PDB entry 1K9Y | X-ray diffraction, 1.90 A resolution | chain A

Chain A:
Molecule: Halotolerance protein HAL2
From: Saccharomyces cerevisiae
Notes: EC 3.1.3.7
Reference sequence: P32179 (HAL2_YEAST); residue numbers follow UniProt; this construct covers 1-357
Sequence (357 residues; numbered 1 to 357; the number before each row is that of its first residue):
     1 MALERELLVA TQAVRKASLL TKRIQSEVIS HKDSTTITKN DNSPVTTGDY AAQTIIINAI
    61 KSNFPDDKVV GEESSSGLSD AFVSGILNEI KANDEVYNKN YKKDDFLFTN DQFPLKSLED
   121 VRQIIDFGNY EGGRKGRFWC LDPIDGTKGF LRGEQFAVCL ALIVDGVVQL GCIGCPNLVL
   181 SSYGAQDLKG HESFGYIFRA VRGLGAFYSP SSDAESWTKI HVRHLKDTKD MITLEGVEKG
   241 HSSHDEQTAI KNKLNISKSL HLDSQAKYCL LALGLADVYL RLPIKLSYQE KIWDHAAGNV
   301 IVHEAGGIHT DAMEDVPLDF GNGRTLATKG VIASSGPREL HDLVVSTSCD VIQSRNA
Disordered / not traced: 1, 356-357
Covalently attached groups: beta-mercaptoethanol (BME) linked to Cys-349
Metal / ion sites: Mg2+ site 1: Glu-72, Asp-142, Ile-144 (together with phosphate ion); Mg2+ site 2: Glu-72 (together with phosphate ion); Mg2+ site 3: Asp-142, Asp-145, Asp-294 (together with adenosine monophosphate, phosphate ion)
Small-molecule neighbours: adenosine monophosphate (AMP): Asp-142, Asp-145, Gly-146, Gly-236, Gly-240, His-241, Asp-263, Ser-264, Lys-267, Arg-281, Tyr-288, Glu-290, Asp-294
Curated features (UniProtKB/Swiss-Prot):
  - active site (Proton acceptor): Asp-49, Thr-147
  - binding site (Mg(2+)): Glu-72, Asp-142, Ile-144, Asp-145, Asp-294
  - binding site (adenosine 3',5'-bisphosphate): Thr-147, His-241, Ser-264, Lys-267, Arg-281, Asp-294
  - binding site (AMP): His-241, Ser-264, Lys-267, Arg-281, Asp-294
  - natural variant: Asn-40 (N40S: In strain: Montrache), Lys-61 (K61M: In strain: Montrache), Asn-63 (N63S: In strain: Montrache), Ile-308 (I308V: In strain: Montrache)
  - mutagenesis: Val-70 (V70A: Increases levels of lithium and sodium resistance while maintaining a relatively high specific activity. Increases affinity for PAP), Glu-238 (E238K: Increases levels of lithium and sodium resistance while maintaining a relatively high specific activity. 5-fold decrease in affinity for PAP)

Summary:
Chain A binds adenosine monophosphate. The Mg2+ site 1 is built by Glu-72, Asp-142 and Ile-144. The Mg2+ site
3 is built by Asp-142, Asp-145 and Asp-294. From UniProt: active-site residues Asp-49 and Thr-147, 5
Mg2+-binding residues, 6 adenosine 3',5'-bisphosphate-binding residues and 5 AMP-binding residues.
Chain A is Halotolerance protein HAL2 (Saccharomyces cerevisiae); the structure, The PAPase Hal2p complexed
with magnesium ions and reaction products: AMP and inorganic phosphate, was determined by X-ray diffraction.
